8GJ1 - chains A and H of the 10 polymer chains in the assembly; structure by electron microscopy, 3.00 A resolution.

== Chain A ==
Molecule: DNA polymerase III subunit delta
Source organism: Escherichia coli K-12
Notes: EC 2.7.7.7
UniProt: P28630 (HOLA_ECOLI); residue numbers follow UniProt; this construct covers 1-343
Chain sequence (343 residues; numbered 1 to 343; the number before each row is that of its first residue):
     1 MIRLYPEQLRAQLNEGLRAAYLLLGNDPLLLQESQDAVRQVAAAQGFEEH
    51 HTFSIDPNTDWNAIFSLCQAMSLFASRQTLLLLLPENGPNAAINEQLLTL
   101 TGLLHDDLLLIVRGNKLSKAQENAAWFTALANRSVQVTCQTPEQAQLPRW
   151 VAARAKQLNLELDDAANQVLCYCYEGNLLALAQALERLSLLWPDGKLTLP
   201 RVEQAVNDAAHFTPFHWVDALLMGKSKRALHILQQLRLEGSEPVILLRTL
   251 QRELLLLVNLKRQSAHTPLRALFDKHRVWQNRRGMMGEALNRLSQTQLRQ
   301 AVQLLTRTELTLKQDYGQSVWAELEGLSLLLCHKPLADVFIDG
What the authors report for this chain:
  - binding site for Template: Trp-279
  - binding site for Primer: Tyr-316

== Chain H ==
Molecule: Beta sliding clamp
Source organism: Escherichia coli K-12
UniProt: P0A988 (DPO3B_ECOLI); numbering as in UniProt (aligned over 1-366)
Chain sequence (366 residues; row label = number of the first residue in the row):
     1 MKFTVEREHLLKPLQQVSGPLGGRPTLPILGNLLLQVADGTLSLTGTDLE
    51 MEMVARVALVQPHEPGATTVPARKFFDICRGLPEGAEIAVQLEGERMLVR
   101 SGRSRFSLSTLPAADFPNLDDWQSEVEFTLPQATMKRLIEATQFSMAHQD
   151 VRYYLNGMLFETEGEELRTVATDGHRLAVCSMPIGQSLPSHSVIVPRKGV
   201 IELMRMLDGGDNPLRVQIGSNNIRAHVGDFIFTSKLVDGRFPDYRRVLPK
   251 NPDKHLEAGCDLLKQAFARAAILSNEKFRGVRLYVSENQLKITANNPEQE
   301 EAEEILDVTYSGAEMEIGFNVSYVLDVLNALKCENVRMMLTDSVSSVQIE
   351 DAASQSAAYVVMPMRL
UniProt features mapped onto this chain:
  - binding site (DNA): Arg-24, Arg-73, Gln-149, Tyr-153, Tyr-154
  - mutagenesis: Arg-24 (R24A: Mild defect in DNA replication, impaired loading of clamp on DNA, polymerase speed is wild-type. More severe replication defect and very poor clamp loading; when associated with A-149), Gly-66 (G66E: In dnaN159; a temperature- and UV-sensitive mutation, displays altered DNA polymerase usage, chronically induced SOS response; when associated with A-174), Ala-133 (A133T: Reduction of synthesis of beta*, probably due to mutation of its promoter), Met-135 (M135L: 3-fold reduction of synthesis of beta*, probably due to loss of its start codon), Met-146 (M146L: No effect on synthesis of beta*), Gln-149 (Q149A: Mild defect in DNA replication, impaired loading of clamp on DNA, polymerase speed is wild-type. More severe replication defect and very poor clamp loading; when associated with A-24), Tyr-153 to Tyr-154 (Very poor loading of clamp on DNA, polymerase speed is wild-type), Gly-174 (G174A: In dnaN159; a temperature- and UV-sensitive mutation, displays altered DNA polymerase usage, chronically induced SOS response; when associated with A-66), Gln-265 to Leu-366 (In dnaN806; temperature sensitive), Ile-272 to Leu-273 (Monomeric in solution, binds very tightly to subunit delta (holA). The monomer binds tightly to linear and circular DNA. Cannot bind both Pol III and IV simultaneously)

== How chain A and chain H interact ==
Residue-residue contacts - 24 pairs, chain A then chain H:
  Glu-49(A) / Arg-152(H)  salt bridge
  Asn-62(A) / Lys-277(H)
  Phe-65(A) / Phe-278(H)  hydrophobic
  Gln-69(A) / Phe-278(H)
  Gln-69(A) / Arg-279(H)
  Gln-69(A) / Met-364(H)
  Gln-69(A) / Arg-365(H)  hydrogen bond (backbone-backbone)
  Ala-70(A) / His-175(H)
  Met-71(A) / His-175(H)
  Met-71(A) / Met-362(H)
  Met-71(A) / Arg-365(H)
  Ser-72(A) / Gly-174(H)  hydrogen bond (side chain-backbone)
  Ser-72(A) / Met-362(H)
  Leu-73(A) / Gly-174(H)  hydrogen bond (backbone-backbone)
  Leu-73(A) / His-175(H)
  Leu-73(A) / Arg-176(H)
  Leu-73(A) / Ser-346(H)
  Leu-73(A) / Val-360(H)  hydrophobic
  Leu-73(A) / Met-362(H)  hydrophobic
  Phe-74(A) / Pro-242(H)  hydrophobic
  Phe-74(A) / Val-247(H)  hydrophobic
  Leu-103(A) / Phe-278(H)  hydrophobic
  His-105(A) / Arg-365(H)  hydrogen bond
  Asp-107(A) / Arg-365(H)  salt bridge
Interface residues without a listed pair, chain H (15 interface residues in all): Pro-363

== Summary ==
The interface between chain A and chain H involves 12 residues on one side and 15 on the other; the contacts
include 4 hydrogen bonds and 2 salt bridges. Among the polar pairs are Glu-49(A)/Arg-152(H),
Asp-107(A)/Arg-365(H) and Ser-72(A)/Gly-174(H). The paper reports a binding site for Template at Trp-279(A); a
binding site for Primer at Tyr-316(A).
Here chain A is DNA polymerase III subunit delta and chain H is Beta sliding clamp, both from Escherichia coli
K-12. Entry 8GJ1 (E. coli clamp loader with open clamp on primed template DNA (form 2)) was determined by
electron microscopy (same publication as 8GIY, 8GIZ, 8GJ0, 8GJ2 and 8GJ3).
